6DVC - chains C and I of the 9 polymer chains in the assembly; structure by X-ray diffraction, 3.30 A resolution.

# Chain C
Name: DNA-directed RNA polymerase subunit beta
Organism: Mycobacterium tuberculosis (strain ATCC 25618 / H37Rv)
Notes: EC 2.7.7.6
Reference sequence: P9WGY9 (RPOB_MYCTU); residue numbers follow UniProt; this construct covers 1-1178
Amino-acid sequence (1178 residues; each row starts with the number of its first residue):
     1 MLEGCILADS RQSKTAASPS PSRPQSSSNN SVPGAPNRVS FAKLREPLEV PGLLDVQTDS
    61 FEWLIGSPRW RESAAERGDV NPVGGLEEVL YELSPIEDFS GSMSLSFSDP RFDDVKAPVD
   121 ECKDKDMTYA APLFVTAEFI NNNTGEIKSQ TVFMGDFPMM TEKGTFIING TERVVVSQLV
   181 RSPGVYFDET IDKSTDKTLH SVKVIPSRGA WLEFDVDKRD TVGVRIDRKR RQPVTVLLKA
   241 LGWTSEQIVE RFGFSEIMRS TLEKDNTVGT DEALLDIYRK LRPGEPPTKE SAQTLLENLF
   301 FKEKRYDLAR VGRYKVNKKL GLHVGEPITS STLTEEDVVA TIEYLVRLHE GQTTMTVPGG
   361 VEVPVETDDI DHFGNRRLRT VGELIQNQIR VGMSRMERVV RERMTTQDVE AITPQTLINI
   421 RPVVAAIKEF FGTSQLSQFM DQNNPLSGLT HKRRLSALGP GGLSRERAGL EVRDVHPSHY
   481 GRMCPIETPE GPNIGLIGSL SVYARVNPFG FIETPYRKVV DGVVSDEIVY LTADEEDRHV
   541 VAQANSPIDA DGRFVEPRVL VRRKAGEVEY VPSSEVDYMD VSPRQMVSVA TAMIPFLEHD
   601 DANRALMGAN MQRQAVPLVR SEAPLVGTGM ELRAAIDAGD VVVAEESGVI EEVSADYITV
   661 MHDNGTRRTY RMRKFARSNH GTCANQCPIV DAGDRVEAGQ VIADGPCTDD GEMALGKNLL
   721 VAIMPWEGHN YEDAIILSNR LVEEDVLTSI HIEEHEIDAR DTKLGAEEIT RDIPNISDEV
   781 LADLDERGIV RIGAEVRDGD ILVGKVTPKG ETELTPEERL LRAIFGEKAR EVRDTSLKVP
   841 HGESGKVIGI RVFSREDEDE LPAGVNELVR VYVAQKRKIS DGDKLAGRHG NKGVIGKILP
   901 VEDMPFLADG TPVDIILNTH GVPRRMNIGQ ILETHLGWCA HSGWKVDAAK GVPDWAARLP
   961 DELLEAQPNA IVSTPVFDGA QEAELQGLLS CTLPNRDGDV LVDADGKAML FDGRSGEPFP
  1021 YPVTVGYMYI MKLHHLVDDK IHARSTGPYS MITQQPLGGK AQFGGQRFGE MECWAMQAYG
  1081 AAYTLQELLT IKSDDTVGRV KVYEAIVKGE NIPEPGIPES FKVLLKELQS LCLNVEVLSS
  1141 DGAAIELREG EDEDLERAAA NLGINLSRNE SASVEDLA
Disordered / not traced: 1-27, 1154-1178
UniProt features mapped onto this chain:
  - natural variant: Val423 (V423A: In strain: vr1), Leu436 (L436P: In strain: vr2), Ser437 (S437T: In strain: vr3), Gln438 to Asp441 (sequence variant, change not given here; In strain: RJ49), Gln438 (Q438L: In strain: vr4), Phe439 (F439V: In strain: RJ37), Met440 to Asn443 (deletion: In strain: RJ55), Asp441 (D441V: In strain: vr3), Leu449 to Lys452 (sequence variant, change not given here; In strain: RJ48), His451 (H451D: In strain: vr5; H451L: In strain: SP28; H451N: In strain: vr6; H451P: In strain: vr8; H451Q: In strain: vr1; H451R: In strain: vr7), Ser456 (S456L: In strain: vr11 and RJ37; S456Q: In strain: vr9; S456W: In strain: vr10), Leu458 (L458P: In strain: vr12 and SP22)
  - mutagenesis: Glu138 (E138R: Weakens interaction with TRCF and CarD), Ile147 (I147A: Weakens interaction with TRCF and CarD), Lys148 (K148A: Does not affect association with TRCF, but weakens interaction with CarD), Ser149 (S149A: Does not affect association with TRCF, but weakens interaction with CarD)

# Chain I
Molecule: 5-nt RNA strand
Sequence (5 nucleotides; numbered 3 to 7; the number before each row is that of its first residue):
     3 CUCGA

# How chain C and chain I interact
Contacting residue pairs (16):
  Gln435(C) - C3(I)  sugar contact
  Leu458(C) - U4(I)  phosphate contact
  Arg465(C) - U4(I)  salt bridge to the phosphate
  Pro489(C) - C5(I)  phosphate contact
  Glu490(C) - A7(I)  phosphate contact
  Asn493(C) - U4(I)  hydrogen bond to the phosphate
  Asn493(C) - C5(I)  hydrogen bond to the phosphate
  Ile497(C) - U4(I)  phosphate contact
  Arg613(C) - C5(I)  salt bridge to the phosphate
  Gln614(C) - C5(I)  hydrogen bond to the phosphate
  Gln614(C) - G6(I)  hydrogen bond to the phosphate
  Lys884(C) - G6(I)  hydrogen bond to the phosphate
  Lys884(C) - A7(I)  salt bridge to the phosphate
  Lys892(C) - A7(I)  salt bridge to the phosphate
  His1035(C) - G6(I)  sugar contact
  Lys1040(C) - G6(I)  sugar contact
Other interface residues (no listed pair), chain C (14 interface residues in all): Gln438

# Summary
14 residues of chain C face 5 of chain I across their interface, with 5 hydrogen bonds and 4 salt bridges.
Polar contacts include Asn493(C)-U4(I), Asn493(C)-C5(I) and Gln614(C)-C5(I). UniProt lists 4 mutagenesis sites
on chain C.
Here chain C is DNA-directed RNA polymerase subunit beta (Mycobacterium tuberculosis (strain ATCC 25618 /
H37Rv)) and chain I is a 5-nt RNA strand. Entry 6DVC (Crystal structure of Mycobacterium tuberculosis
transcription initiation complex(ECF sigma factor L) containing 5nt RNA with 6nt ...) was determined by X-ray
diffraction (same publication as 6DV9, 6DVB, 6DVD and 6DVE).
